Entry 7BOE (electron microscopy, 2.90 A resolution); this record covers chains A and I of the 21 polymer chains in the assembly.

Chain A:
Molecule: 16S rRNA
From: Escherichia coli (strain K12)
Sequence (1542 nucleotides; numbered 1 to 1542; the number before each row is that of its first residue):
     1 AAAUUGAAGAGUUUGAUCAUGGCUCAGAUUGAACGCUGGCGGCAGGCCUA
    51 ACACAUGCAAGUCGAACGGUAACAGGAAGAAGCUUGCUUCUUUGCUGACG
   101 AGUGGCGGACGGGUGAGUAAUGUCUGGGAAACUGCCUGAUGGAGGGGGAU
   151 AACUACUGGAAACGGUAGCUAAUACCGCAUAACGUCGCAAGACCAAAGAG
   201 GGGGACCUUCGGGCCUCUUGCCAUCGGAUGUGCCCAGAUGGGAUUAGCUA
   251 GUAGGUGGGGUAACGGCUCACCUAGGCGACGAUCCCUAGCUGGUCUGAGA
   301 GGAUGACCAGCCACACUGGAACUGAGACACGGUCCAGACUCCUACGGGAG
   351 GCAGCAGUGGGGAAUAUUGCACAAUGGGCGCAAGCCUGAUGCAGCCAUGC
   401 CGCGUGUAUGAAGAAGGCCUUCGGGUUGUAAAGUACUUUCAGCGGGGAGG
   451 AAGGGAGUAAAGUUAAUACCUUUGCUCAUUGACGUUACCCGCAGAAGAAG
   501 CACCGGCUAACUCCGUGCCAGCAGCCXCGGUAAUACGGAGGGUGCAAGCG
   551 UUAAUCGGAAUUACUGGGCGUAAAGCGCACGCAGGCGGUUUGUUAAGUCA
   601 GAUGUGAAAUCCCCGGGCUCAACCUGGGAACUGCAUCUGAUACUGGCAAG
   651 CUUGAGUCUCGUAGAGGGGGGUAGAAUUCCAGGUGUAGCGGUGAAAUGCG
   701 UAGAGAUCUGGAGGAAUACCGGUGGCGAAGGCGGCCCCCUGGACGAAGAC
   751 UGACGCUCAGGUGCGAAAGCGUGGGGAGCAAACAGGAUUAGAUACCCUGG
   801 UAGUCCACGCCGUAAACGAUGUCGACUUGGAGGUUGUGCCCUUGAGGCGU
   851 GGCUUCCGGAGCUAACGCGUUAAGUCGACCGCCUGGGGAGUACGGCCGCA
   901 AGGUUAAAACUCAAAUGAAUUGACGGGGGCCCGCACAAGCGGUGGAGCAU
   951 GUGGUUUAAUUCGAUGXAACGCGAAGAACCUUACCUGGUCUUGACAUCCA
  1001 CGGAAGUUUUCAGAGAUGAGAAUGUGCCUUCGGGAACCGUGAGACAGGUG
  1051 CUGCAUGGCUGUCGUCAGCUCGUGUUGUGAAAUGUUGGGUUAAGUCCCGC
  1101 AACGAGCGCAACCCUUAUCCUUUGUUGCCAGCGGUCCGGCCGGGAACUCA
  1151 AAGGAGACUGCCAGUGAUAAACUGGAGGAAGGUGGGGAUGACGUCAAGUC
  1201 AUCAUGGCCCUUACGACCAGGGCUACACACGUGCUACAAUGGCGCAUACA
  1251 AAGAGAAGCGACCUCGCGAGAGCAAGCGGACCUCAUAAAGUGCGUCGUAG
  1301 UCCGGAUUGGAGUCUGCAACUCGACUCCAUGAAGUCGGAAUCGCUAGUAA
  1351 UCGUGGAUCAGAAUGCCACGGUGAAUACGUUCCCGGGCCUUGUACACACC
  1401 GCCCGUXACACCAUGGGAGUGGGUUGCAAAAGAAGUAGGUAGCUUAACCU
  1451 UCGGGAGGGCGCUUACCACUUUGUGAUUCAUGACUGGGGUGAAGUCGUAA
  1501 CAAGGUAACCGUAGGGGAACCUGCGGUUGGAUCACCUCCUUA
Not modelled in the structure: 1535-1542
Modified / non-standard residues: PSU (pseudouridine-5'-monophosphate) at position 516, G7M (N7-methyl-guanosine-5'-monophosphate) at position 527, 2MG (2N-methylguanosine-5'-monophosphate) at position 966, 5MC (5-methylcytidine-5'-monophosphate) at position 967, 2MG (2N-methylguanosine-5'-monophosphate) at position 1207, 4OC (4n,o2'-methylcytidine-5'-monophosphate) at position 1402, 5MC (5-methylcytidine-5'-monophosphate) at position 1407, UR3 (3-methyluridine-5'-monophoshate) at position 1498, 2MG (2N-methylguanosine-5'-monophosphate) at position 1516, MA6 (6N-dimethyladenosine-5'-monophoshate) at position 1518, MA6 (6N-dimethyladenosine-5'-monophoshate) at position 1519
Covalent attachments: covalent link G791-UR3_1498
Ion coordination: Mg2+ site 1 near G21 (its only coordinating residue here); Mg2+ site 2 near A53 (its only coordinating residue here); Mg2+ site 3: A59, U387; Mg2+ site 4 near G100 (its only coordinating residue here); Mg2+ site 5: A109, G331; Mg2+ site 6: A116, G117, G289; Mg2+ site 7: G145, A197; Mg2+ site 8 near A171 (its only coordinating residue here); Mg2+ site 9: A174, C175; Mg2+ site 10: U180, A195; Mg2+ site 11: G299, G558; Mg2+ site 12 near A306 (its only coordinating residue here); 57 more Mg2+ sites not listed

Chain I:
Name: 30S ribosomal protein S9
From: Escherichia coli (strain K12)
UniProt: P0A7X3 (RS9_ECOLI); residues 1-130 here = UniProt positions 1-130
Chain sequence (130 residues; numbered 1 to 130; the number before each row is that of its first residue):
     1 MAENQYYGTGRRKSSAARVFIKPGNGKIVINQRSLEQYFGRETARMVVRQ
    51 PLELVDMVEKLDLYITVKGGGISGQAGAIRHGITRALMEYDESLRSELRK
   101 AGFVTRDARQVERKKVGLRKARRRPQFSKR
Not modelled in the structure: 1-3
UniProt features mapped onto this chain:
  - mutagenesis: Thr105 to Arg130 (Cold sensitive for growth at 30 degrees Celsius. 350-fold reduced affinity of the 30S subunit P site for certain tRNAs in vitro), Ser128 to Arg130 (Very cold sensitive for growth at 30 degrees Celsius. Almost no P site binding of certain tRNAs in vitro)

Interface between chain A and chain I:
Contacting residue pairs (114):
  G942(A) with Gln126(I), hydrogen bond to the base
  U943(A) with Gln126(I), hydrogen bond to the sugar
  5MC_967(A) with Phe127(I), sugar contact; Arg130(I), sugar contact
  A968(A) with Phe127(I), phosphate contact
  U1116(A) with Gln110(I), hydrogen bond to the sugar
  A1117(A) with Arg106(I), hydrogen bond to the phosphate; Ala108(I), sugar contact
  U1118(A) with Arg11(I), salt bridge to the phosphate; Arg85(I), hydrogen bond to the phosphate; Arg106(I), salt bridge to the phosphate
  C1119(A) with Arg11(I), salt bridge to the phosphate; Arg85(I), salt bridge to the phosphate
  C1129(A) with Arg18(I), sugar contact
  A1130(A) with Gln5(I), hydrogen bond to the sugar; Arg18(I), salt bridge to the phosphate; Phe20(I), sugar contact; Tyr64(I), phosphate contact
  A1146(A) with Arg18(I), base contact
  C1147(A) with Tyr7(I), hydrogen bond to the sugar; Thr9(I), hydrogen bond to the phosphate; Arg18(I), hydrogen bond to the base
  U1148(A) with Tyr7(I), sugar contact; Thr9(I), hydrogen bond to the phosphate; Arg11(I), salt bridge to the phosphate; Ala16(I), phosphate contact; Arg18(I), sugar contact; Lys68(I), base contact
  C1149(A) with Arg11(I), salt bridge to the phosphate; Ala16(I), phosphate contact
  G1178(A) with Arg99(I), hydrogen bond to the base
  A1179(A) with Arg95(I), salt bridge to the phosphate; Arg99(I), salt bridge to the phosphate; Val104(I), phosphate contact; Thr105(I), hydrogen bond to the sugar; Arg106(I), sugar contact
  A1180(A) with Arg99(I), salt bridge to the phosphate; Thr105(I), phosphate contact
  G1185(A) with Gln110(I), base contact
  G1186(A) with Glu112(I), sugar contact; Arg113(I), sugar contact; Lys115(I), hydrogen bond to the sugar; Arg122(I), salt bridge to the phosphate
  G1187(A) with Arg113(I), hydrogen bond to the sugar; Lys115(I), salt bridge to the phosphate
  C1230(A) with Lys129(I), hydrogen bond to the phosphate
  G1231(A) with Ser128(I), phosphate contact; Lys129(I), salt bridge to the phosphate
  U1232(A) with Gln126(I), hydrogen bond to the phosphate; Ser128(I), phosphate contact
  G1233(A) with Arg119(I), salt bridge to the phosphate; Pro125(I), phosphate contact; Gln126(I), hydrogen bond to the phosphate
  C1234(A) with Arg119(I), salt bridge to the phosphate
  A1248(A) with Arg33(I), hydrogen bond to the phosphate
  C1249(A) with Arg33(I), salt bridge to the phosphate; Tyr38(I), sugar contact; Gly70(I), hydrogen bond to the sugar; Gly71(I), sugar contact; Ile72(I), sugar contact; Gln75(I), hydrogen bond to the sugar
  A1250(A) with Lys68(I), phosphate contact; Gly69(I), hydrogen bond to the phosphate; Gly70(I), hydrogen bond to the sugar
  A1251(A) with Gly69(I), phosphate contact
  U1341(A) with Lys129(I), sugar contact
  C1342(A) with Gln126(I), sugar contact; Phe127(I), phosphate contact
  G1343(A) with Arg123(I), hydrogen bond to the sugar; Arg124(I), hydrogen bond to the sugar
  C1344(A) with Arg122(I), sugar contact; Arg124(I), salt bridge to the phosphate
  U1345(A) with Arg122(I), salt bridge to the phosphate
  A1346(A) with Arg122(I), salt bridge to the phosphate
  G1347(A) with Arg12(I), hydrogen bond to the base; Lys13(I), base contact; Arg109(I), phosphate contact; Gln110(I), sugar contact
  U1348(A) with Val111(I), phosphate contact; Glu112(I), hydrogen bond to the phosphate; Ala121(I), phosphate contact; Arg122(I), sugar contact
  A1349(A) with Lys120(I), salt bridge to the phosphate; Ala121(I), phosphate contact; Arg122(I), phosphate contact; Arg123(I), phosphate contact
  A1350(A) with Lys120(I), salt bridge to the phosphate; Arg123(I), salt bridge to the phosphate
  U1351(A) with Lys120(I), hydrogen bond to the base
  C1367(A) with Lys114(I), salt bridge to the phosphate; Val116(I), phosphate contact; Gly117(I), hydrogen bond to the phosphate; Leu118(I), phosphate contact
  A1368(A) with Arg113(I), salt bridge to the phosphate; Lys114(I), salt bridge to the phosphate; Lys115(I), phosphate contact; Val116(I), phosphate contact
  C1369(A) with Arg113(I), phosphate contact; Lys114(I), hydrogen bond to the phosphate
  G1370(A) with Ser14(I), hydrogen bond to the phosphate
  G1371(A) with Lys13(I), phosphate contact; Ser14(I), hydrogen bond to the phosphate; Gly70(I), phosphate contact; Gly71(I), phosphate contact; Val111(I), phosphate contact
  U1372(A) with Lys13(I), salt bridge to the phosphate; Arg41(I), phosphate contact; Gly71(I), phosphate contact; Ile72(I), phosphate contact; Ser73(I), hydrogen bond to the phosphate; Gly74(I), hydrogen bond to the phosphate
  G1373(A) with Lys13(I), salt bridge to the phosphate; Arg41(I), salt bridge to the phosphate; Ser73(I), hydrogen bond to the phosphate
Other interface residues (no listed pair), chain A (53 interface residues in all): 2MG_966, C970, C1128, G1184, G1290, U1291
Other interface residues (no listed pair), chain I (53 interface residues in all): Gly40, Thr66

Overview:
The chain A/chain I interface involves 53 residues from each chain; the contacts include 34 hydrogen bonds and
28 salt bridges. Polar contacts include G942(A)-Gln126(I), C1147(A)-Arg18(I) and G1178(A)-Arg99(I). From
UniProt: 3 mutagenesis sites on chain I.
Chain A is 16S rRNA and chain I is 30S ribosomal protein S9, both from Escherichia coli (strain K12); the
structure, Bacterial 30S ribosomal subunit assembly complex state M (Consensus refinement), was determined by
electron microscopy together with 7AF3, 7AF5, 7AF8, 7AFA, 7AFD, 7AFH and 17 further entries from the same
study.
